PDB entry 8DWA | X-ray diffraction, 3.20 A resolution | chains A and H of the 3 polymer chains in the assembly

== Chain A ==
Molecule: Spike protein S1
From: Severe acute respiratory syndrome coronavirus 2
Notes: fragment: receptor binding domain
UniProtKB: P0DTC2 (SPIKE_SARS2); numbering as in UniProt (aligned over 335-515)
Chain sequence (181 residues; numbered 335 to 515; the number before each row is that of its first residue):
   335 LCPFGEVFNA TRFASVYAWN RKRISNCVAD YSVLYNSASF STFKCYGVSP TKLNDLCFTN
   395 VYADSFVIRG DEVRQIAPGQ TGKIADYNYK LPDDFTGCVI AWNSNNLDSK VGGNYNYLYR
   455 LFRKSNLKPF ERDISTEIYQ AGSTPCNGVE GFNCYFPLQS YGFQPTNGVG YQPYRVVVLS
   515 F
Unresolved in the structure: 382-391
Disulfide bonds: Cys336-Cys361, Cys379-Cys432, Cys480-Cys488
Covalently attached groups: N-acetylglucosamine (NAG) linked to Asn343
UniProt features mapped onto this chain:
  - region: Arg403 to Asp405 (Integrin-binding motif), Asn448 to Phe456 (Immunodominant HLA epitope recognized by the CD8+)
  - glycosylation: Asn343 (N-linked (GlcNAc...) (complex) asparagine)
  - natural variant: Gly339 (G339D: In strain: Omicron/BA.1, Omicron/BA.2 and 4 more; G339H: In strain: Omicron/BA.2.75, Omicron/XBB.1.5 and 1 more), Arg346 (R346K: In strain: Mu/B.1.621; R346T: In strain: Omicron/BQ.1.1, Omicron/XBB.1.5 and 1 more), Leu368 (L368I: In strain: Omicron/XBB.1.5, Omicron/EG.5.1), Ser371 (S371F: In strain: Omicron/BA.2, Omicron/BA.2.12.1 and 6 more; S371L: In strain: Omicron/BA.1), Ser373 (S373P: In strain: Omicron/BA.1, Omicron/BA.2 and 7 more), Ser375 (S375F: In strain: Omicron/BA.1, Omicron/BA.2 and 7 more), Thr376 (T376A: In strain: Omicron/BA.2, Omicron/BA.2.12.1 and 5 more), Asp405 (D405N: In strain: Omicron/BA.2, Omicron/BA.2.12.1 and 6 more), Arg408 (R408S: In strain: Omicron/BA.2, Omicron/BA.2.12.1 and 6 more), Lys417 (K417N: In strain: Beta/B.1.351, Omicron/BA.1 and 8 more; K417T: In strain: Gamma/P.1), Asn440 (N440K: In strain: Omicron/BA.1, Omicron/BA.2 and 7 more), Lys444 (K444T: In strain: Omicron/BQ.1.1), 16 further natural variant entries in UniProt
  - mutagenesis: Asn343 (N343Q: Reduced viral infectivity), Leu452 (L452R: Increased resistance to neutralizing antibodies. Decreases HLA binding to NF9 epitope. Increased binding affinity to human ACE2), Tyr453 (Y453F: Decreased HLA binding to NF9 epitope. Increased binding affinity to human ACE2), Ala475 (A475V: Increased resistance to neutralizing antibodies), Val483 (V483A: Increased resistance to neutralizing antibodies), Glu484 (E484D: Increased replication in human TMEM106B overexpressing cells), Phe490 (F490L: Increased resistance to neutralizing antibodies and human covalescent sera neutralization), Gln493 (Q493N: Reduced host ACE2-binding affinity in vitro; Q493Y: Reduced host ACE2-binding affinity in vitro), Asn501 (N501T: Reduced host ACE2-binding affinity in vitro; N501Y: Increased binding affinity to human ACE2)
Reported in the primary citation:
  - post-translational modification sites: Asn343

== Chain H ==
Molecule: P1D9 Heavy chain
From: Homo sapiens
Chain sequence (214 residues; numbered 2 to 214 plus 7 insertion-coded residues; 6 numbers in that range are skipped by the numbering (no residue carries them; nothing is unmodelled there); the number before each row is that of its first residue; a row labelled like 82A-82C holds insertion residues (82A, then the next letters in order)):
     2 VQLVQSGAEV KKPGSSVRVS CKASGGTFGD DSITWVRQAP GQGLEWMGGI F
   52A P
    53 LIGKTHYAQR FQGRLTVTAD KSTSTAYMEL
82A-82C SGL
    83 RSEDTAIYYC ARDTGWTL
100A-100C TAF
   101 DIWGQGTMVT VSSASTKGPS VFPLAPS
   134 GTAALGCLVK DYFPEPVTVS WNSGALTSGV HTFPAVLQSS GLYSLSSVVT VPSSSLGTQT
   194 YICNVNHKPS NTKVDKKVEP K
Disulfide bonds: Cys22-Cys92, Cys140-Cys196

== Chain A / chain H interface ==
Contacting residue pairs (23):
  Arg346(A) with Thr99(H), hydrogen bond; Leu100(H), hydrogen bond (side chain-backbone)
  Tyr351(A) with Trp98(H), hydrogen bond
  Lys444(A) with His58(H)
  Val445(A) with His58(H)
  Gly446(A) with Lys56(H)
  Gly447(A) with Lys56(H), hydrogen bond (backbone-side chain)
  Asn448(A) with Lys56(H); His58(H)
  Tyr449(A) with Ser33(H), hydrogen bond; Gly50(H), hydrogen bond (side chain-backbone); Phe52(H), hydrophobic; Lys56(H); His58(H); Leu100(H), hydrophobic
  Asn450(A) with Thr99(H); Leu100(H)
  Thr470(A) with Trp98(H)
  Phe490(A) with Leu53(H), hydrophobic; Trp98(H), hydrophobic
  Leu492(A) with Trp98(H), hydrophobic
  Gln493(A) with Ile54(H)
  Ser494(A) with Ile54(H)
Other interface residues (no listed pair), chain A (17 interface residues in all): Ser349, Leu452, Glu484
Other interface residues (no listed pair), chain H (15 interface residues in all): Trp47, Ile51, Thr57, Gln64, Thr100A
Interface features reported in the paper:
  - residue pairs: Gly446(A)-Lys56(H)
  - epitope / paratope residues, chain A: Arg346(A), Tyr351(A), Lys444(A), Gly446(A), Asn448(A), Tyr449(A)
  - epitope / paratope residues, chain H: Ile51(H), Lys56(H), His58(H), Trp98(H), Thr99(H), Leu100(H)

== Overview ==
17 residues of chain A face 15 of chain H across their interface, with 6 hydrogen bonds. Polar contacts
include Arg346(A)-Thr99(H), Arg346(A)-Leu100(H) and Tyr351(A)-Trp98(H). The paper describes a contact between
Gly446(A) and Lys56(H). Covalently linked N-acetylglucosamine: at Asn343(A). From the paper: epitope/paratope
residues Arg346(A), Tyr351(A) and Ile51(H) among others; a modification site at Asn343(A).
Chain A is Spike protein S1 (Severe acute respiratory syndrome coronavirus 2) and chain H is P1D9 Heavy chain
(Homo sapiens); the structure, Crystal structure of neutralizing antibody P1D9 Fab in complex with SARS-CoV-2
spike receptor binding domain (RBD), was determined by X-ray diffraction, deposited together with 8DXS.
